Entry 7YOT (electron microscopy, 3.00 A resolution); this record covers chains D and B of the 5 polymer chains in the assembly.

Chain D (and B):
Name: NDV P protein
From: Avian orthoavulavirus 1
Notes: chain B of this document is another copy of the same molecule, construct and numbering; everything in this record applies to it too
UniProtKB: A0A0S2UXI9 (A0A0S2UXI9_9MONO); residue numbers follow UniProt; this construct covers 1-399
Chain sequence (399 residues; row label = number of the first residue in the row):
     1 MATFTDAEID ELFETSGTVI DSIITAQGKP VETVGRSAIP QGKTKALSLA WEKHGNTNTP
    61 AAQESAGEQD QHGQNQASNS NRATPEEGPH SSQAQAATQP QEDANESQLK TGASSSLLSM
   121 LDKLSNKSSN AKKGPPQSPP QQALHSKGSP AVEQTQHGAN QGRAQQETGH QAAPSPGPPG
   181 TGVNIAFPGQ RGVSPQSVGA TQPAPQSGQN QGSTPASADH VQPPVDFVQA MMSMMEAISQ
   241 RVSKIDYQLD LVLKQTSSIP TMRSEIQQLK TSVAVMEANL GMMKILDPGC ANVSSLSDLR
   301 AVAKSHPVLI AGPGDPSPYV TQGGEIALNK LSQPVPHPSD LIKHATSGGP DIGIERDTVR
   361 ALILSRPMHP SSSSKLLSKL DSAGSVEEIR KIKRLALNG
Disordered / not traced: 1-261, 313-399 (chain B: 1-267, 302-399)

How chain D and chain B interact:
Contacting residue pairs - 6 pairs, chain D then chain B:
  L269(D) - Q268(B)
  K270(D) - Q268(B)  hydrogen bond
  L296(D) - L299(B)  hydrogen bond (backbone-backbone)
  L296(D) - R300(B)
  S297(D) - R300(B)
  R300(D) - R300(B)
Other interface residues (no listed pair), chain D (7 interface residues in all): L286, S295
Other interface residues (no listed pair), chain B (6 interface residues in all): L286, L296, A301

In short:
Chain D and chain B form an interface of 7 and 6 residues respectively; the contacts include 2 hydrogen bonds.
Polar contacts include K270(D)-Q268(B) and L296(D)-L299(B).
Chain D and chain B are both NDV P protein (Avian orthoavulavirus 1); the structure, Cryo-EM structure of RNA
polymerase in complex with P protein tetramer of Newcastle disease virus, was determined by electron
microscopy (same publication as 7YOU and 7YOV).
